Entry 5GX1 (X-ray diffraction, 1.60 A resolution); this record covers chain A.

== Chain A ==
Protein: Luciferin regenerating enzyme
Source organism: Photinus pyralis
UniProt: Q95YI4 (Q95YI4_PHOPY); numbering as in UniProt (aligned over 1-308)
Sequence (311 residues; row label = number of the first residue in the row; numbers below 1 keep their minus sign (Gly-2 is residue -2)):
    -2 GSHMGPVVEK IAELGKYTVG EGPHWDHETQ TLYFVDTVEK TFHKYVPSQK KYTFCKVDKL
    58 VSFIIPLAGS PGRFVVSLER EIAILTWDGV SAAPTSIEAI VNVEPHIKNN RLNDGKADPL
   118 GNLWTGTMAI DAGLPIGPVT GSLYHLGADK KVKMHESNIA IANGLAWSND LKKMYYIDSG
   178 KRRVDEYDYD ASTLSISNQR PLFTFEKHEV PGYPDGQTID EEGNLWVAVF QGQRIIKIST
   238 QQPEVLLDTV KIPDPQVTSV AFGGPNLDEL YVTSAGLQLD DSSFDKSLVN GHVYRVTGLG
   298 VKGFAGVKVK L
Disordered / not traced: -2 to 1
Differences from the reference sequence: expression tag (-2 to 0)
Bound ions: Mg2+: Glu18, Asn160, Asp212; Hg2+ near Cys52 (its only coordinating residue here)
Reported in the primary citation:
  - binding site for Hg2+: Cys52
  - Hg2+ coordination: Cys52

== In short ==
Glu18, Asn160 and Asp212 coordinate Mg2+. The paper reports a binding site for Hg2+ at Cys52; Hg2+
coordination by Cys52.
Chain A is Luciferin regenerating enzyme (Photinus pyralis); the structure, Luciferin-regenerating enzyme
collected with serial synchrotron rotational crystallography with accumulated dose of 1.1 MGy (1st
measurement), was determined by X-ray diffraction (same publication as 5GX2, 5GX3, 5GX4 and 5GX5).
